Entry 8ZWB (electron microscopy, 1.83 A resolution); this record covers chains F and J of the 7 polymer chains in the assembly.

Chain F:
Molecule: Photosystem I reaction center subunit III
UniProt: P29256 (PSAF_SYNY3); residues -21 to 143 here correspond to UniProt positions 1-165 (UniProt number = residue number + 22)
Sequence (165 residues; each row starts with the number of its first residue; numbers below 1 keep their minus sign (Met-21 is residue -21)):
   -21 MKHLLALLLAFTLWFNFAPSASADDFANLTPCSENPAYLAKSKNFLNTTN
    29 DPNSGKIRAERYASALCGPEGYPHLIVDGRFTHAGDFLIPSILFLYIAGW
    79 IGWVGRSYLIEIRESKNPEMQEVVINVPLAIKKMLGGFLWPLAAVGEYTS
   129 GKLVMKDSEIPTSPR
Not modelled in the structure: -21 to 1, 139-143
Disulfides: Cys10-Cys45
Bound ions: chlorophyll a Mg near Asp56 (its only coordinating residue here)
Ligand contacts:
  - Zeaxanthin (5X6): Arg39, Leu53, Asp64, Phe65, Pro68
  - beta-carotene (BCR): Pro68, Leu71, Phe72, Ile75, Ile79
  - chlorophyll a (CLA), molecule 1: Tyr40, Leu71, Tyr74, Ile75
  - chlorophyll a (CLA), molecule 2: Val55, Phe65, Leu73
  - chlorophyll a (CLA), molecule 3: Asp56, Gly57, Arg58, Phe59
  - chlorophyll a (CLA), molecule 4: Phe65, Pro68, Ser69, Phe72, Leu73, Ala76, Gly77, Ile79, Gly80, Trp118
  - chlorophyll a (CLA), molecule 5: Ile67, Ile70, Leu71
  - chlorophyll a (CLA), molecule 6: Ile75, Trp78, Ile79, Val82, Met112, Leu113
  - chlorophyll a (CLA), molecule 7: Ile79, Gly80, Val82, Gly83, Arg84, Tyr86, Ile103, Ala108, Lys111, Met112
  - chlorophyll a (CLA), molecule 8: Gly83, Tyr86, Leu87, Gln99, Glu100, Val101, Ile103, Ala108, Ile109, Met112, Leu113
  - chlorophyll a (CLA), molecule 9: Tyr126, Val132, Asp135
  - beta,beta-caroten-4-one (ECH): Val55, Asp56, Gly57, Phe65, Gly77, Gly80, Trp81, Arg84, Trp118, Ala122, Leu131

Chain J:
Molecule: Photosystem I reaction center subunit IX
UniProt: Q55329 (PSAJ_SYNY3); residues 1-40 here = UniProt positions 1-40
Sequence (40 residues; row label = number of the first residue in the row):
     1 MDGLKSFLSTAPVMIMALLTFTAGILIEFNRFYPDLLFHP
Bound ions: chlorophyll a Mg site 1 near Glu28 (its only coordinating residue here); chlorophyll a Mg site 2 near His39 (its only coordinating residue here)
Ligand contacts:
  - Zeaxanthin (5X6): Tyr33, Leu36, Leu37, Phe38, His39, Pro40
  - beta-carotene (BCR): Ala23, Leu26, Ile27, Asn30
  - chlorophyll a (CLA), molecule 1: Phe7, Thr10, Ala11, Pro12, Ile15, Leu19
  - chlorophyll a (CLA), molecule 2: Ala11, Met14, Ile15, Ala17, Leu18, Phe21
  - chlorophyll a (CLA), molecule 3: Ile15, Leu18, Leu19, Thr22, Leu26
  - chlorophyll a (CLA), molecule 4: Met16, Leu19, Thr20, Thr22, Ala23, Leu26
  - chlorophyll a (CLA), molecule 5: Phe21, Gly24, Ile25, Glu28, Arg31, Phe32
  - chlorophyll a (CLA), molecule 6: Ile25, Leu26, Phe29, Asn30, Asp35, Leu36, Leu37
  - chlorophyll a (CLA), molecule 7: Phe29, His39, Pro40
  - beta,beta-caroten-4-one (ECH): Phe7, Pro12, Val13, Met16, Thr20, Ala23, Gly24, Ile27, Glu28, Arg31
  - phylloquinone (PQN): Ile15, Met16, Leu19

Interface between chain F and chain J:
Contacting residue pairs - 24 pairs, chain F then chain J:
  Thr26(F) with Pro34(J); Asp35(J), hydrogen bond
  Thr27(F) with Asn30(J); Arg31(J); Pro34(J)
  Ser32(F) with Asp35(J)
  Arg36(F) with Asp35(J), salt bridge
  Arg39(F) with Pro34(J), hydrogen bond (side chain-backbone); Asp35(J); Leu36(J)
  Tyr40(F) with Asp35(J), hydrogen bond (side chain-backbone); Leu37(J)
  Ala43(F) with Phe38(J), hydrophobic
  Gly63(F) with Phe38(J); His39(J), hydrogen bond (backbone-backbone)
  Asp64(F) with Phe38(J)
  Ile67(F) with His39(J)
  Val101(F) with Thr10(J); Ala11(J), hydrogen bond (backbone-backbone)
  Val102(F) with Ser6(J); Ser9(J)
  Ile103(F) with Ser9(J), hydrogen bond (backbone-backbone)
  Val105(F) with Ser9(J); Met14(J), hydrophobic
Also at the interface, not in a pair above, chain F (18 interface residues in all): Pro51, Leu53, Glu100, Met112
Also at the interface, not in a pair above, chain J (14 interface residues in all): Leu18

In short:
The interface between chain F and chain J involves 18 residues on one side and 14 on the other; the contacts
include 6 hydrogen bonds and 1 salt bridge. Among the polar pairs are Arg36(F)-Asp35(J), Thr26(F)-Asp35(J) and
Arg39(F)-Pro34(J).
Chain F is Photosystem I reaction center subunit III and chain J is Photosystem I reaction center subunit IX;
the structure, 1.8 A resolution structure of the Photosystem I assembly intermediate lacking stromal subunits,
was determined by electron microscopy.
